Entry 6WGE (electron microscopy, 3.90 A resolution); this record covers chains A and C of the 6 polymer chains in the assembly.

Chain A:
Name: Structural maintenance of chromosomes protein 1A
Organism: Homo sapiens
UniProt: Q14683 (SMC1A_HUMAN); residues 1-1233 here = UniProt positions 1-1233
Sequence (1233 residues; each row starts with the number of its first residue):
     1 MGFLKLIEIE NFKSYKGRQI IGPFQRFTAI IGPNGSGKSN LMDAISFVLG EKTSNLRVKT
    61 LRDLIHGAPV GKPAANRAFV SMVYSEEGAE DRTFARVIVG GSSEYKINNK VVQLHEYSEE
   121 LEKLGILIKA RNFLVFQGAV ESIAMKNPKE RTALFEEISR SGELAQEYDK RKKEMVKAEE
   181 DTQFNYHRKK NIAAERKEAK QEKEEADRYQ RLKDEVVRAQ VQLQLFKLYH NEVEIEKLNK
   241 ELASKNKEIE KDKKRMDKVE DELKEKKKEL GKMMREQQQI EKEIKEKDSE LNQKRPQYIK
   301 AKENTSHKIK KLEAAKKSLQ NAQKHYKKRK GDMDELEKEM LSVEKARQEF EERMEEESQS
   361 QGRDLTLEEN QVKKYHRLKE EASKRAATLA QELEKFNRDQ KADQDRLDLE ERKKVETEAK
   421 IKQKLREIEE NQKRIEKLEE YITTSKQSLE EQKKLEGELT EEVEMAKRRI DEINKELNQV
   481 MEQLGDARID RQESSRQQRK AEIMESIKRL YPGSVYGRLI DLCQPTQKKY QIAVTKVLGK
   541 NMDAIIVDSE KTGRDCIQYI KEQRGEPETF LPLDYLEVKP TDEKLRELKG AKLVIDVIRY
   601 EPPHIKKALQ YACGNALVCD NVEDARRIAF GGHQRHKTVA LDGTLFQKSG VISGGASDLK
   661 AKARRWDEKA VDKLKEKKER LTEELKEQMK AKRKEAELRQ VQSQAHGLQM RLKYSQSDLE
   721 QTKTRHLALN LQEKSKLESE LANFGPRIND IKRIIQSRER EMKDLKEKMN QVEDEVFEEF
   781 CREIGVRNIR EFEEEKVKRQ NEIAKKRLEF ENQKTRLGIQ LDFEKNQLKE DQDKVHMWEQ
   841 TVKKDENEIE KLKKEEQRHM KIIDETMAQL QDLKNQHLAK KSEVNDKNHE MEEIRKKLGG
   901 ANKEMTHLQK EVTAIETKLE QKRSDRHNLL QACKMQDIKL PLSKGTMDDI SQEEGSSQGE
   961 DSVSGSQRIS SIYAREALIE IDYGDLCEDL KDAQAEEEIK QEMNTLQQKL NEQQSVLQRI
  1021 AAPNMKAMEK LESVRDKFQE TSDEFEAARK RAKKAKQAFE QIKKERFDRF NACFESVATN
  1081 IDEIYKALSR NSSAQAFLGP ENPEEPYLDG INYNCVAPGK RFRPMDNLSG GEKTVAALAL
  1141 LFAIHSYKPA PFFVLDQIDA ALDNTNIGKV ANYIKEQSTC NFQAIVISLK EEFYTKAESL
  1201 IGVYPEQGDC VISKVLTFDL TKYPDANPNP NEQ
Unresolved in the structure: 1, 200-1033, 1226-1233
Differences from the reference sequence: engineered mutation Gln1157 (Glu in Q14683)
Curated features (UniProtKB/Swiss-Prot):
  - binding site (ATP): Gly32 to Ser39
  - modified residue: Ser358 (Phosphoserine), Ser360 (Phosphoserine), Lys648 (N6-acetyllysine), Lys713 (N6-acetyllysine), Ser957 (Phosphoserine), Ser962 (Phosphoserine), Ser966 (Phosphoserine), Ser970 (Phosphoserine), Lys1037 (N6-acetyllysine)
  - natural variant: Val58 to Arg62 (deletion: In CDLS2), Phe133 (F133V: In CDLS2), Glu141 (E141K: In CDLS2), Arg171 to Gln1233 (deletion: In DEE85), Arg196 (R196H: In CDLS2), Lys268 (deletion: In CDLS2), Ser306 (deletion: In CDLS2), Arg398 (R398G: In CDLS2; R398Q: In CDLS2), Glu493 (E493A: In CDLS2), Arg496 (R496C: In CDLS2; R496H: In CDLS2), Arg499 to Gln1233 (deletion: In DEE85), Gln531 to Gln1233 (deletion: In DEE85), 20 further natural variant entries in UniProt
  - mutagenesis: Ser957 (S957A: Reduces phosphorylation and the S-phase checkpoint activation. Abolishes S-phase activation; when associated with A-966), Ser966 (S966A: Reduces phosphorylation and the S-phase checkpoint activation. Increases sensitivity to DNA methylation. Abolishes S-phase activation; when associated with A-957)
Ion coordination: Mg2+: Gln137 (together with AMP-PNP)
Ligand contacts:
  - AMP-PNP (ANP; phosphoaminophosphonic acid-adenylate ester), molecule 1: Lys13, Ser14, Gly32, Pro33, Asn34, Gly35, Ser36, Gly37, Lys38, Ser39, Asn40, Arg57, Asp63, Leu64, Ile65, His66, Gly67, Pro69, Gln137, Cys1210, Val1211
  - AMP-PNP (ANP), molecule 2: Lys1120, Arg1123, Asn1127, Leu1128, Ser1129, Gly1130, Gly1131, Glu1132

Chain C:
Name: Double-strand-break repair protein rad21 homolog
Organism: Homo sapiens
UniProt: O60216 (RAD21_HUMAN); numbering as in UniProt (aligned over 1-631)
Sequence (631 residues; numbered 1 to 631; the number before each row is that of its first residue):
     1 MFYAHFVLSK RGPLAKIWLA AHWDKKLTKA HVFECNLESS VESIISPKVK MALRTSGHLL
    61 LGVVRIYHRK AKYLLADCNE AFIKIKMAFR PGVVDLPEEN REAAYNAITL PEEFHDFDQP
   121 LPDLDDIDVA QQFSLNQSRV EEITMREEVG NISILQENDF GDFGMDDREI MAEGSAFEDD
   181 DMLVSTTTSN LLLESEQSTS NLNEKINHLE YEDQYKDDNF GEGNDGGILD DKLISNNDGG
   241 IFDDPPALSE AGVMLPEQPA HDDMDEDDNV SMGGPDSPAS VDPVEPMPTM TDQTTLVPNE
   301 EEAFALEPID ITVKETKAKR KRKLIVDSVK ELDSKTIRAQ LSDYSDIVTT LDLAPPTKKL
   361 MMWKETGGVE KLFSLPAQPL WNNRLLKLFT RCLTPLVPED LRKRRKGGEA DNLDEFLKEF
   421 ENPEVPREDQ QQQHQQRDVI DEPIIEEPSA LQESVMEASR TNIDESAMPP PPPQGVKRKA
   481 GQIDPEPVMP PQQVEQMEIP PVELPPEEPP NICQLIPELE LLPEKEKEKE KEKEDDEEEE
   541 DEDASGGDQD QEERRWNKRT QQMLHGLQRA LAKTGAESIS LLELCRNTNR KQAAAKFYSF
   601 LVLKKQQAIE LTQEEPYSDI IATPGPRFHI I
Unresolved in the structure: 1-9, 93-153, 172-557, 631
Differences from the reference sequence: engineered mutation Ala172 (Arg in O60216), Ala279 (Asp in O60216), Ala450 (Arg in O60216)
Curated features (UniProtKB/Swiss-Prot):
  - region: Ile154 to Met171 (Interaction with NIPBL)
  - modified residue: Ser46 (Phosphoserine), Ser153 (Phosphoserine), Ser175 (Phosphoserine), Ser249 (Phosphoserine), Thr394 (Phosphothreonine), Ser454 (Phosphoserine), Ser545 (Phosphoserine), Thr623 (Phosphothreonine)
  - cross-link (Glycyl lysine isopeptide (Lys-Gly)): Lys48 (interchain with G-Cter in SUMO2), Lys216 (interchain with G-Cter in SUMO2), Lys418 (interchain with G-Cter in SUMO2)
  - natural variant: Gln197 to Ile631 (deletion: In CDLS4), Pro376 (P376R: In CDLS4), Gly481 (G481R: Found in a radiation-sensitive cancer patient), Cys585 (C585R: In CDLS4), Ala622 (A622T: In MGS)
  - mutagenesis: Met1 to Asp126 (Abolishes interaction with SMC1), Asp126 to Asp282 (Abolishes binding to SMARCA5), Asp276 to Ser280 (Loss of cleavage by caspase-3 or caspase-7), Asp282 (D282E: No effect on cleavage by caspase-3 or caspase-7)

How chain A and chain C interact:
Contacting residue pairs (31; chain A residue first):
  Pro23(A) - Tyr617(C)  hydrogen bond (backbone-side chain)
  Gln25(A) - Tyr617(C)  hydrogen bond
  Ile31(A) - Phe597(C)  hydrophobic
  Asn34(A) - Lys605(C)
  Glu1191(A) - Lys591(C)  salt bridge
  Thr1195(A) - Arg590(C)
  Ala1197(A) - Arg590(C)
  Ser1199(A) - Tyr617(C)  hydrogen bond
  Gly1202(A) - Phe597(C)
  Gly1202(A) - Leu601(C)
  Val1203(A) - Leu601(C)
  Tyr1204(A) - Leu601(C)  hydrophobic
  Tyr1204(A) - Lys604(C)
  Pro1205(A) - Lys604(C)
  Gln1207(A) - Gln607(C)
  Leu1216(A) - Phe597(C)
  Leu1216(A) - Leu611(C)  hydrophobic
  Leu1216(A) - Ile620(C)  hydrophobic
  Thr1217(A) - Pro616(C)  hydrogen bond (side chain-backbone)
  Thr1217(A) - Tyr617(C)
  Phe1218(A) - Phe597(C)  hydrophobic
  Asp1219(A) - Tyr617(C)
  Leu1220(A) - Arg590(C)
  Lys1222(A) - Leu582(C)
  Tyr1223(A) - Cys585(C)  hydrogen bond
  Tyr1223(A) - Thr588(C)
  Tyr1223(A) - Arg590(C)
  Pro1224(A) - Thr588(C)
  Pro1224(A) - Arg590(C)  hydrogen bond (backbone-backbone)
  Asp1225(A) - Asn589(C)
  Asp1225(A) - Arg590(C)
Other interface residues (no listed pair), chain A (28 interface residues in all): Gly32, Pro33, Tyr1194, Lys1196, Leu1200, Glu1206
Other interface residues (no listed pair), chain C (20 interface residues in all): Leu581, Ala593, Ala594, Tyr598, Gln613

In short:
28 residues of chain A face 20 of chain C across their interface; the contacts include 6 hydrogen bonds and 1
salt bridge. Polar pairs include Glu1191(A)-Lys591(C), Pro23(A)-Tyr617(C) and Gln25(A)-Tyr617(C). Chain A
binds AMP-PNP.
Here chain A is Structural maintenance of chromosomes protein 1A and chain C is Double-strand-break repair
protein rad21 homolog, both from Homo sapiens. Entry 6WGE (Cryo-EM structure of human Cohesin-NIPBL-DNA
complex without STAG1) was determined by electron microscopy (same publication as 6WG3 and 6WG6).
